PDB entry 7AZT | X-ray diffraction, 2.27 A resolution | chain A

# Chain A
Protein: RE11660p
Source organism: Drosophila melanogaster
UniProt: Q8SXK5 (Q8SXK5_DROME); residue numbers follow UniProt; this construct covers 2-503
Chain sequence (502 residues; each row starts with the number of its first residue):
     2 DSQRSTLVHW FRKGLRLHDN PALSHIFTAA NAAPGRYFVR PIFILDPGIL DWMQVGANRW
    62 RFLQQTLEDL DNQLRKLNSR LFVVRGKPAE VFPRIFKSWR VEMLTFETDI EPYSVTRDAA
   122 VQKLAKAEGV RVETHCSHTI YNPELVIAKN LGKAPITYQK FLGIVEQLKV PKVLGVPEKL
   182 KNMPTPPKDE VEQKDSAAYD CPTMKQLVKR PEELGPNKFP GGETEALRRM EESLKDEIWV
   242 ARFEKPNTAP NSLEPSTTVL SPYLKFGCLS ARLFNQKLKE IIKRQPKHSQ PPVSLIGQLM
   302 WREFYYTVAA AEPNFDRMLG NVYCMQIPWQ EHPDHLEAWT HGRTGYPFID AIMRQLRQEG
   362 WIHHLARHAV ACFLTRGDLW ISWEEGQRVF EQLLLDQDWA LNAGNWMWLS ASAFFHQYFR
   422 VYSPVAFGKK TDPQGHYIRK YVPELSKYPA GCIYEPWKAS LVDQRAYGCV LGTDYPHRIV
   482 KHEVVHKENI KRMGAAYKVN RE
Small-molecule neighbours: FAD (flavin-adenine dinucleotide): Phe244, Lys246, Thr258, Thr259, Val260, Leu261, Ser262, Leu265, Leu296, Gln299, Leu300, Trp302, Arg303, Tyr306, Trp362, Ile363, His364, His365, Arg368, His369, Ala372, Phe391, Leu395, Asp397, Gln398, Asp399, Leu402, Asn403, Asn406, Trp407, Leu410

# Overview
Bound to chain A: flavin-adenine dinucleotide.
Chain A is RE11660p (Drosophila melanogaster); the structure, X-ray crystallographic structure of
(6-4)photolyase from Drosophila melanogaster at room temperature, was determined by X-ray diffraction (same
publication as 7AYV).
